PDB entry 5CJO | X-ray diffraction, 3.29 A resolution | chains H and L of the 4 polymer chains in the assembly

[Chain H]
Protein: FAB Heavy chain with engineered elbow
Source organism: Mus musculus
Notes: antibody fragment or engineered binder
Sequence (239 residues; each row starts with the number of its first residue):
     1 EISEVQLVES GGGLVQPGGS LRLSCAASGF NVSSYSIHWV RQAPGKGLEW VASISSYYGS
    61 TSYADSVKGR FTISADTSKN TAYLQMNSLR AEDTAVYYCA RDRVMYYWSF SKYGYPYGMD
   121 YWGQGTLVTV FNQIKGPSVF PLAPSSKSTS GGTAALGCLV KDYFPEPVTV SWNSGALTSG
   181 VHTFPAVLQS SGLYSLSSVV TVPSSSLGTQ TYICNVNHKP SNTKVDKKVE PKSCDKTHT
Unresolved in the structure: 1-3, 146-151, 165, 212-213, 228-239
Cystine bridges: C25-C99, C158-C214

[Chain L]
Protein: FAB light chain
Source organism: Mus musculus
Notes: antibody fragment or engineered binder
Sequence (216 residues; row label = number of the first residue in the row):
     1 SDIQMTQSPS SLSASVGDRV TITCRASQSV SSAVAWYQQK PGKAPKLLIY STSSLYSGVP
    61 SRFSGSRSGT DFTLTISSLQ PEDFATYYCQ QSSPSFLITF GQGTKVEIKR TVAAPSVFIF
   121 PPSDSQLKSG TASVVCLLNN FYPREAKVQW KVDNALQSGN SQESVTEQDS KDSTYSLSST
   181 LTLSKADYEK HKVYACEVTH QGLSSPVTKS FNRGEC
Unresolved in the structure: 1-4, 27-29, 52, 123-124, 129-130, 152-155, 182-184, 192-195, 214-216
Cystine bridges: C24-C89, C136-C196

[Chain H / chain L interface]
Contacting residue pairs (76):
  S36(H) - F96(L)
  H38(H) - I98(L)
  V40(H) - F100(L)  hydrophobic
  Q42(H) - Q39(L)  hydrogen bond
  G47(H) - Y88(L)
  L48(H) - Y88(L)
  L48(H) - F100(L)
  W50(H) - F96(L)
  W50(H) - L97(L)  hydrophobic
  W50(H) - I98(L)
  W50(H) - F100(L)
  S53(H) - F96(L)
  S55(H) - F96(L)
  S60(H) - F96(L)
  S62(H) - S95(L)  hydrogen bond (side chain-backbone)
  S62(H) - F96(L)  hydrogen bond (side chain-backbone)
  S62(H) - L97(L)
  Y98(H) - Q39(L)
  Y98(H) - G42(L)
  Y98(H) - K43(L)
  Y98(H) - A44(L)  hydrophobic
  R103(H) - Y50(L)
  R103(H) - Y56(L)
  Y107(H) - S92(L)
  Y107(H) - F96(L)  hydrophobic
  S109(H) - F96(L)
  S111(H) - P94(L)
  K112(H) - P94(L)
  Y113(H) - P94(L)
  G114(H) - S31(L)  hydrogen bond (backbone-side chain)
  G114(H) - S92(L)
  G114(H) - S93(L)
  G114(H) - P94(L)
  Y115(H) - S92(L)
  P116(H) - A33(L)
  P116(H) - V34(L)
  P116(H) - Y50(L)
  P116(H) - S51(L)  hydrogen bond (backbone-backbone)
  P116(H) - Q90(L)
  P116(H) - S92(L)
  G118(H) - Y37(L)
  G118(H) - L47(L)
  G118(H) - Y50(L)
  M119(H) - Y37(L)  hydrogen bond (backbone-side chain)
  M119(H) - L47(L)
  M119(H) - Q90(L)
  M119(H) - I98(L)  hydrophobic
  D120(H) - Y56(L)
  W122(H) - Y37(L)  hydrophobic
  W122(H) - P45(L)
  G123(H) - A44(L)
  Q124(H) - K43(L)
  Q124(H) - A44(L)
  F140(H) - Q126(L)
  L142(H) - F120(L)  hydrophobic
  A143(H) - F120(L)
  A155(H) - F118(L)  hydrophobic
  A155(H) - F120(L)
  K161(H) - S133(L)  hydrogen bond
  H182(H) - N139(L)  hydrogen bond
  H182(H) - N140(L)
  H182(H) - D169(L)  salt bridge
  H182(H) - S176(L)  hydrogen bond
  F184(H) - L137(L)  hydrophobic
  F184(H) - S164(L)
  F184(H) - T166(L)
  F184(H) - S176(L)
  F184(H) - L177(L)
  F184(H) - S178(L)
  P185(H) - S164(L)  hydrogen bond (backbone-side chain)
  P185(H) - V165(L)
  P185(H) - T166(L)
  V187(H) - Q162(L)
  V187(H) - S164(L)
  V199(H) - L137(L)  hydrophobic
  T201(H) - N139(L)
Interface residues without a listed pair, chain H (47 interface residues in all): K46, I54, Y63, Y117, Y121, P141, T153, L159, S197
Interface residues without a listed pair, chain L (42 interface residues in all): A35, Q102, S125, L127

[In short]
47 residues of chain H face 42 of chain L across their interface; the contacts include 10 hydrogen bonds and 1
salt bridge. Polar contacts include H182(H)-D169(L), Q42(H)-Q39(L) and S62(H)-S95(L).
Chain H is FAB Heavy chain with engineered elbow and chain L is FAB light chain, both from Mus musculus; the
structure, Crystal Structure Analysis of Elbow-Engineered-Fab-Bound Human Insulin Degrading Enzyme (IDE) in
Complex with Insulin, was determined by X-ray diffraction together with 6AZ2 from the same study.
